PDB entry 8PTU | electron microscopy, 2.52 A resolution | chains C and D of the 6 polymer chains in the assembly

Chain C (and D):
Molecule: Type-1 fimbrial protein, A chain
From: Escherichia coli
Notes: chain D of this document is another copy of the same molecule, construct and numbering; everything in this record applies to it too
UniProt: P04128 (FIMA1_ECOLI); residues -22 to 159 here correspond to UniProt positions 1-182 (UniProt number = residue number + 23)
Amino-acid sequence (182 residues; each row starts with the number of its first residue; numbers below 1 keep their minus sign (Met-22 is residue -22)):
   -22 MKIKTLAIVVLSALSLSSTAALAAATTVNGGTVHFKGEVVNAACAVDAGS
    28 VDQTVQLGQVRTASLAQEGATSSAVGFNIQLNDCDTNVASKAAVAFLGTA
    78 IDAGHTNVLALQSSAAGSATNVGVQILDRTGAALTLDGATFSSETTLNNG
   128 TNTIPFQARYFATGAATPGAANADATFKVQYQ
Not modelled in the structure: -22 to 1
Disulfide bonds: Cys21-Cys61

How chain C and chain D interact:
Contacting residue pairs (90):
  Glu15(C) with Asn6(D)
  Val17(C) with Val5(D), hydrophobic
  Asn18(C) with Thr3(D)
  Ala19(C) with Val5(D), hydrophobic
  Val28(C) with Gly8(D); Thr9(D), hydrogen bond (backbone-backbone)
  Asp29(C) with Thr9(D); His11(D), salt bridge
  Gln30(C) with Thr9(D); Val10(D); His11(D), hydrogen bond (backbone-backbone)
  Thr31(C) with His11(D); Lys13(D)
  Val32(C) with Val10(D), hydrophobic; His11(D), hydrogen bond (backbone-backbone); Phe12(D); Lys13(D), hydrogen bond (backbone-backbone)
  Gln33(C) with Lys13(D); Ala25(D); Val28(D); Asp29(D)
  Leu34(C) with Lys13(D), hydrogen bond (backbone-backbone); Ala25(D)
  Gly35(C) with Lys13(D); Gly14(D); Glu15(D), hydrogen bond (backbone-backbone); Ala25(D)
  Gln36(C) with Glu15(D), hydrogen bond; Val17(D); Ala22(D); Val23(D), hydrogen bond (side chain-backbone)
  Val37(C) with Glu15(D), hydrogen bond (backbone-backbone); Val16(D); Val17(D), hydrogen bond (backbone-backbone)
  Arg38(C) with Val17(D); Ala19(D), hydrogen bond (side chain-backbone); Ala20(D), hydrogen bond (side chain-backbone); Cys21(D); Ala22(D); Asp60(D), salt bridge; Asp62(D), salt bridge
  Thr39(C) with Val16(D); Val17(D), hydrogen bond (backbone-backbone); Asn18(D), hydrogen bond
  Ser41(C) with Asp60(D), hydrogen bond
  Phe54(C) with Phe12(D), hydrophobic
  Leu86(C) with Phe12(D), hydrophobic
  Ala96(C) with Val16(D), hydrophobic
  Ile103(C) with Phe12(D), hydrophobic
  Phe118(C) with Thr4(D)
  Ala135(C) with Phe12(D), hydrophobic
  Tyr137(C) with Gly14(D); Glu15(D)
  Thr144(C) with Val16(D)
  Pro145(C) with Val16(D); Asn18(D)
  Gly146(C) with Glu15(D); Val16(D), hydrogen bond (backbone-backbone)
  Ala147(C) with Gly14(D)
  Ala148(C) with Lys13(D); Gly14(D), hydrogen bond (backbone-backbone); Glu15(D)
  Asn149(C) with Phe12(D); Lys13(D); Gly14(D)
  Ala150(C) with His11(D); Phe12(D), hydrogen bond (backbone-backbone)
  Asp151(C) with Val10(D); His11(D), salt bridge
  Ala152(C) with Thr9(D), hydrogen bond (backbone-side chain); Val10(D), hydrogen bond (backbone-backbone)
  Thr153(C) with Gly8(D); Thr9(D)
  Phe154(C) with Asn6(D); Gly7(D), hydrogen bond (backbone-backbone); Gly8(D), hydrogen bond (backbone-backbone); Thr9(D); Val10(D), hydrophobic
  Lys155(C) with Thr4(D); Val5(D); Gly7(D)
  Val156(C) with Thr3(D); Thr4(D); Val5(D), hydrogen bond (backbone-backbone)
  Gln157(C) with Ala2(D); Thr3(D); Thr4(D), hydrogen bond
  Tyr158(C) with Ala2(D); Thr3(D), hydrogen bond (backbone-backbone)
  Gln159(C) with Ala2(D)
Other interface residues (no listed pair), chain C (46 interface residues in all): Val23, Ser27, Leu42, Phe73, Val99, Val101
Other interface residues (no listed pair), chain D (28 interface residues in all): Val65

Summary:
Chain C and chain D form an interface of 46 and 28 residues respectively; the contacts include 25 hydrogen
bonds and 4 salt bridges. Among the polar pairs are Asp29(C)-His11(D), Arg38(C)-Asp60(D) and
Arg38(C)-Asp62(D).
Chain C and chain D are both Type-1 fimbrial protein, A chain (Escherichia coli); the structure, 2.5 A cryo-EM
structure of the in vitro FimD-catalyzed assembly of type 1 pilus rod, was determined by electron microscopy
together with 8PSV and 6Y7S from the same study.
